Entry 8SMP (electron microscopy, 3.40 A resolution); this record covers chains A and H of the 3 polymer chains in the assembly.

# Chain A
Protein: Hyaluronan synthase 1
From: Xenopus laevis
Notes: EC 2.4.1.212
Reference sequence: P13563 (HYAS1_XENLA); residues 1-588 here = UniProt positions 1-588
Chain sequence (601 residues; row label = number of the first residue in the row; numbers below 1 keep their minus sign (Met-12 is residue -12)):
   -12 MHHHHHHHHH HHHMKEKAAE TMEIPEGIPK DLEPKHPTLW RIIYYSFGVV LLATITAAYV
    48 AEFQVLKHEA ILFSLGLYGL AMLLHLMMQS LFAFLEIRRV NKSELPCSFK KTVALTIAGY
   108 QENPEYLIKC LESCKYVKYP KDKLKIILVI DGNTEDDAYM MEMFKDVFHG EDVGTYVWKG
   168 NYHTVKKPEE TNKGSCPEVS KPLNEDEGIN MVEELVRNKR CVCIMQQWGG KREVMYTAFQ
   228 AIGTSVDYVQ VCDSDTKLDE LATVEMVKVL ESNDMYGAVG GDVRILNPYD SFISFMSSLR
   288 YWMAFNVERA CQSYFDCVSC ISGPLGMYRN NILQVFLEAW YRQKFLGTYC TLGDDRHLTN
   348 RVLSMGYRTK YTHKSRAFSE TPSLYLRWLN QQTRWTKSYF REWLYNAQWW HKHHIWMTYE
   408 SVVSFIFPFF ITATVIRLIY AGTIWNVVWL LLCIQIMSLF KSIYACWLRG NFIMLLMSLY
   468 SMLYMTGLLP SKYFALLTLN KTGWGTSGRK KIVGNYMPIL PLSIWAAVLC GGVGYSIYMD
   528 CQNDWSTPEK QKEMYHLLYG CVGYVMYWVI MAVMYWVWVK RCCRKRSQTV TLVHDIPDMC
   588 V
Disordered / not traced: -12 to 14, 53-57, 172-193, 569-588
Differences from the reference sequence: expression tag (-12 to 0)
Ion coordination: Mg2+: Asp242 (together with UDP)
Ligand contacts: UDP (uridine-5'-diphosphate): Ala105, Gly106, Tyr107, Glu109, Asp138, Trp215, Gly217, Lys218, Val221, Asp240, Ser241, Asp242, Gln378, Arg381, Trp382, Trp491, Thr493, Arg496
What the authors report for this chain:
  - conformationally variable residues (order/disorder transition): Thr485 to Tyr503
  - contacts within the chain: Arg381-Trp491 (cation-pi contact), Glu109-Arg496, Asp242-Arg496, Glu367-Arg496
  - binding site for UDP: Arg381, Trp491, Thr493, Arg496
  - mutagenesis - K218A, K218R, R381A, R381K, W491A, R496A: abolished catalytic activity
  - mutagenesis - H72A, H72F, R287A (about 15%), R296A, C307A, C307S, K448A, K448R, W491F, T493A (about 20-25%), T493S (about 20-25%): decreased catalytic activity
  - mutagenesis - C337A: unchanged catalytic activity

# Chain H
Protein: Fab15 heavy chain
From: Homo sapiens
Chain sequence (234 residues; each row starts with the number of its first residue):
     1 EISEVQLVES GGGLVQPGGS LRLSCAASGF NVSSYYIHWV RQAPGKGLEW VASISSSSGS
    61 TSYADSVKGR FTISADTSKN TAYLQMNSLR AEDTAVYYCA RSGYYWGPYF GGFDYWGQGT
   121 LVTVSSASTK GPSVFPLAPS SKSTSGGTAA LGCLVKDYFP EPVTVSWNSG ALTSGVHTFP
   181 AVLQSSGLYS LSSVVTVPSS SLGTQTYICN VNHKPSNTKV DKKVEPKSCD KTHT
Disordered / not traced: 1-2, 127-234
Disulfides: Cys25-Cys99

# Interface between chain A and chain H
Pairs across the interface (23; chain A residue first):
  Lys128(A) with Ser34(H), hydrogen bond; Tyr104(H)
  Asp129(A) with Ser55(H); Ser58(H), hydrogen bond; Ser60(H); Tyr104(H); Trp106(H)
  Leu131(A) with Trp106(H)
  Lys132(A) with Trp106(H)
  Gly157(A) with Ser34(H), hydrogen bond (backbone-side chain)
  Glu158(A) with Ser34(H); Tyr35(H)
  Asp159(A) with Tyr35(H)
  Arg204(A) with Trp106(H); Tyr109(H), hydrogen bond
  Asn205(A) with Tyr109(H); Gly111(H)
  Arg207(A) with Tyr104(H); Trp106(H)
  Thr231(A) with Pro108(H)
  Ser232(A) with Trp106(H); Gly107(H), hydrogen bond (backbone-backbone); Tyr109(H)
Other interface residues (no listed pair), chain A (15 interface residues in all): Thr99, Lys130, Lys206
Other interface residues (no listed pair), chain H (15 interface residues in all): Ser33, Tyr36, Ser57, Phe110

# Summary
Chain A and chain H each contribute 15 residues to their interface; the contacts include 5 hydrogen bonds.
Among the polar pairs are Lys128(A)-Ser34(H), Asp129(A)-Ser58(H) and Gly157(A)-Ser34(H). The paper reports a
binding site for UDP at Arg381(A), Trp491(A) and Thr493(A) among others; H72A, H72F and R287A of chain A,
among others, reduce catalytic activity; 18 substitutions were tested in all.
Chain A is Hyaluronan synthase 1 (Xenopus laevis) and chain H is Fab15 heavy chain (Homo sapiens); the
structure, Xenopus laevis hyaluronan synthase 1, UDP-bound, gating loop inserted state, was determined by
electron microscopy, deposited together with 8SMM, 8SMN, 8SNC, 8SND and 8SNE.
